PDB entry 3HRD | X-ray diffraction, 2.20 A resolution | chains G and H of the 8 polymer chains in the assembly

== Chain G ==
Protein: Nicotinate dehydrogenase FAD-subunit
From: Eubacterium barkeri
Reference sequence: Q0QLF4 (Q0QLF4_EUBBA); residues 1-296 here = UniProt positions 1-296
Amino-acid sequence (296 residues; each row starts with the number of its first residue):
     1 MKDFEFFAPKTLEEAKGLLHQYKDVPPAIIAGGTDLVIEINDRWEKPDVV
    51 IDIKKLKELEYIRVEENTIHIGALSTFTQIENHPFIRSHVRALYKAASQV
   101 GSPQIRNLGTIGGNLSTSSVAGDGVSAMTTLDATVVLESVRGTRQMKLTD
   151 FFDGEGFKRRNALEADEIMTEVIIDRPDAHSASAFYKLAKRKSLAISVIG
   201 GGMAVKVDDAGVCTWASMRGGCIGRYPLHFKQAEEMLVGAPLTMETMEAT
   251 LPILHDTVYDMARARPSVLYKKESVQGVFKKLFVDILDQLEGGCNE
Disordered / not traced: 293-296
Ligand contacts: FAD (flavin-adenine dinucleotide): A28, I29, I30, A31, G32, G33, T34, D35, L36, I38, I53, A73, F77, Q99, V100, G101, I105, L108, G109, T110, G112, G113, N114, S116, T117, A121, G122, D123, G124, K158, R160, L163, E167, I168, M169, K187, L194, A195
Curated features (UniProtKB/Swiss-Prot):
  - binding site (FAD): I29 to L36, G101, T110 to N114, D123, R160, M169, K187
From the paper describing this entry:
  - binding site for flavin-adenine dinucleotide: K187

== Chain H ==
Protein: Nicotinate dehydrogenase small FeS subunit
From: Eubacterium barkeri
Reference sequence: Q0QLF3 (Q0QLF3_EUBBA); residues 1-157 here = UniProt positions 1-157
Amino-acid sequence (160 residues; row label = number of the first residue in the row):
     1 MNKITINLNLNGEARSIVTEPNKRLLDLLREDFGLTSVKEGCSEGECGAC
    51 TVIFNGDPVTTCCMLAGQADESTIITLEGVAEDGKPSLLQQCFLEAGAVQ
   101 CGYCTPGMILTAKALLDKNPDPTDEEITVAMSGNLCRCTGYIKIHAAVRY
   151 AVERCANAAA
Disordered / not traced: 158-160
Sequence notes: expression tag (158-160)
Bound ions: 2Fe-2S cluster Fe site 1: C42, C47, C50, C62; 2Fe-2S cluster Fe site 2: C101, C104, C136, C138
Ligand contacts:
  - FAD (flavin-adenine dinucleotide): E44, G45, E46, C63
  - 2Fe-2S cluster (FES), molecule 1: E40, G41, C42, S43, G45, E46, C47, G48, A49, C50, T60, C62
  - 2Fe-2S cluster (FES), molecule 2: Q100, C101, G102, C104, C136, R137, C138, T139
  - pterin cytosine dinucleotide (MCN): Q100, C101, C138
Curated features (UniProtKB/Swiss-Prot):
  - binding site ([2Fe-2S] cluster): C42, C47, C50, C62, C101, C104, C136, C138

== Chain G / chain H interface ==
Residue-residue contacts - 56 pairs, chain G then chain H:
  M1(G) - N22(H)  hydrogen bond (backbone-side chain)
  M1(G) - K23(H)
  M1(G) - R24(H)
  K2(G) - N22(H)
  D3(G) - M1(H)
  D3(G) - N22(H)
  F4(G) - M1(H)
  F4(G) - P21(H)
  F4(G) - N22(H)
  F4(G) - L65(H)  hydrophobic
  E5(G) - M1(H)  hydrogen bond (side chain-backbone)
  E5(G) - N2(H)  hydrogen bond
  F6(G) - I4(H)  hydrophobic
  F6(G) - P21(H)  hydrophobic
  F6(G) - L65(H)  hydrophobic
  F6(G) - G67(H)
  K10(G) - E71(H)  salt bridge
  I30(G) - L65(H)  hydrophobic
  I30(G) - Q68(H)
  A31(G) - Q68(H)  hydrogen bond (backbone-side chain)
  G32(G) - C63(H)
  G33(G) - C63(H)
  T34(G) - C63(H)
  V37(G) - R24(H)
  V37(G) - C62(H)
  V37(G) - C63(H)
  V37(G) - L65(H)  hydrophobic
  I38(G) - E44(H)
  N41(G) - R24(H)
  D52(G) - Q68(H)  hydrogen bond
  K54(G) - Q68(H)
  K55(G) - D70(H)  salt bridge
  K55(G) - E71(H)  salt bridge
  S102(G) - G133(H)
  P103(G) - V129(H)
  P103(G) - A130(H)
  P103(G) - S132(H)
  P103(G) - G133(H)
  Q104(G) - T51(H)  hydrogen bond
  Q104(G) - P58(H)
  Q104(G) - V59(H)
  Q104(G) - T60(H)
  Q104(G) - T111(H)
  Q104(G) - G133(H)
  Q104(G) - N134(H)
  I105(G) - G45(H)
  I105(G) - T60(H)
  N107(G) - P58(H)  hydrogen bond (side chain-backbone)
  L108(G) - V59(H)  hydrophobic
  L108(G) - T60(H)
  L108(G) - M64(H)  hydrophobic
  R191(G) - E46(H)  salt bridge
  S193(G) - S132(H)  hydrogen bond (side chain-backbone)
  L194(G) - E46(H)
  L194(G) - S132(H)
  L194(G) - L135(H)  hydrophobic
Interface residues without a listed pair, chain G (29 interface residues in all): V50, R106
Interface residues without a listed pair, chain H (32 interface residues in all): S43, G48, D57

== Summary ==
29 residues of chain G face 32 of chain H across their interface; the contacts include 8 hydrogen bonds and 4
salt bridges. Polar pairs include K10(G)-E71(H), K55(G)-D70(H) and K55(G)-E71(H). Flavin-adenine dinucleotide
is bound between chain G and chain H. From the paper: a binding site for flavin-adenine dinucleotide at
K187(G).
Here chain G is Nicotinate dehydrogenase FAD-subunit and chain H is Nicotinate dehydrogenase small FeS
subunit, both from Eubacterium barkeri. Entry 3HRD (Crystal structure of nicotinate dehydrogenase) was
determined by X-ray diffraction.
